Entry 8U1X (electron microscopy, 2.70 A resolution); this record covers chains A and C of the 3 polymer chains in the assembly.

== Chain A ==
Name: Serine/threonine-protein phosphatase 2A 65 kDa regulatory subunit A alpha isoform
From: Homo sapiens
UniProt: P30153 (2AAA_HUMAN); residues 1-589 here = UniProt positions 1-589
Amino-acid sequence (589 residues; each row starts with the number of its first residue):
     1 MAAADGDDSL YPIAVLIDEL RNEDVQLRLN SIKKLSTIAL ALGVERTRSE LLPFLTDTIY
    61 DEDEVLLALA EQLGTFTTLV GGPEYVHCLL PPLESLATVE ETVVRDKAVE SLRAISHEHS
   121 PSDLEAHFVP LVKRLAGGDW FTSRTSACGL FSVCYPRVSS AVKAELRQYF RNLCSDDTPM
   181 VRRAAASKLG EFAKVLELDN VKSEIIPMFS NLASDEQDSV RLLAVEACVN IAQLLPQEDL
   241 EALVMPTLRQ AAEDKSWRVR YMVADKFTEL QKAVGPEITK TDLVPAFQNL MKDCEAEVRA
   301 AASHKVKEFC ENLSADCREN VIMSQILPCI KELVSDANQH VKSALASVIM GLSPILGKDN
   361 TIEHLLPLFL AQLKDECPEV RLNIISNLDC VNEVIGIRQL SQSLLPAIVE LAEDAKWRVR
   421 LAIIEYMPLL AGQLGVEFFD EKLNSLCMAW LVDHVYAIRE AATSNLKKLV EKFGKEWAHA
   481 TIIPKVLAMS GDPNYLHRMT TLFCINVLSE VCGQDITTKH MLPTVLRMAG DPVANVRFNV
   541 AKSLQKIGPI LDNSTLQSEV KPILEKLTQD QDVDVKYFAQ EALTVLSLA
Disordered / not traced: 1-10
UniProt features mapped onto this chain:
  - modified residue: A2 (N-acetylalanine), K280 (N6-acetyllysine)

== Chain C ==
Name: Serine/threonine-protein phosphatase 2A catalytic subunit alpha isoform
From: Homo sapiens
Notes: EC 3.1.3.16
UniProt: P67775 (PP2AA_HUMAN); residue numbers follow UniProt; this construct covers 1-309
Amino-acid sequence (309 residues; numbered 1 to 309; the number before each row is that of its first residue):
     1 MDEKVFTKEL DQWIEQLNEC KQLSESQVKS LCEKAKEILT KESNVQEVRC PVTVCGDVHG
    61 QFHDLMELFR IGGKSPDTNY LFMGDYVDRG YYSVETVTLL VALKVRYRER ITILRGNHES
   121 RQITQVYGFY DECLRKYGNA NVWKYFTDLF DYLPLTALVD GQIFCLHGGL SPSIDTLDHI
   181 RALDRLQEVP HEGPMCDLLW SDPDDRGGWG ISPRGAGYTF GQDISETFNH ANGLTLVSRA
   241 HQLVMEGYNW CHDRNVVTIF SAPNYCYRCG NQAAIMELDD TLKYSFLQFD PAPRRGEPHV
   301 TRRTPDYFL
Disordered / not traced: 1
UniProt features mapped onto this chain:
  - active site: H118 (Proton donor)
  - binding site (Mn(2+)): D57, H59, D85, N117, H167, H241
  - binding site (Zn(2+)): D57, H59, D85
  - binding site (Fe(3+)): D85, N117, H167, H241
  - modified residue: Y307 (Phosphotyrosine), L309 (Leucine methyl ester)
Metal / ion sites: Mn2+ site 1: D57, D85; Mn2+ site 2: D85, N117, H167, H241

== How chain A and chain C interact ==
Residue-residue contacts (53):
  D63(A) - Y307(C)  hydrogen bond
  D63(A) - F308(C)
  E64(A) - F308(C)
  E64(A) - L309(C)  hydrogen bond (side chain-backbone)
  E101(A) - R302(C)  salt bridge
  E101(A) - Y307(C)  hydrogen bond
  T102(A) - R302(C)
  V103(A) - R302(C)
  V103(A) - F308(C)  hydrophobic
  K416(A) - D290(C)  salt bridge
  W417(A) - E67(C)  hydrogen bond
  W417(A) - I71(C)
  R418(A) - E67(C)  salt bridge
  R418(A) - R70(C)
  R418(A) - P293(C)
  H454(A) - I71(C)
  H454(A) - L287(C)
  V455(A) - R70(C)
  V455(A) - I71(C)  hydrophobic
  Y456(A) - R70(C)
  Y456(A) - I71(C)  hydrogen bond (backbone-backbone)
  Y456(A) - G73(C)
  Y456(A) - K74(C)  hydrogen bond
  A457(A) - R70(C)  hydrogen bond (backbone-backbone)
  E460(A) - K74(C)  salt bridge
  P493(A) - D280(C)
  N494(A) - D279(C)
  Y495(A) - P51(C)  hydrophobic
  Y495(A) - D77(C)
  Y495(A) - T78(C)
  Y495(A) - N79(C)  hydrogen bond (side chain-backbone)
  Y495(A) - D280(C)
  L496(A) - T78(C)
  L496(A) - E277(C)
  R498(A) - D280(C)  salt bridge
  M499(A) - D77(C)
  V533(A) - P51(C)  hydrophobic
  V533(A) - D280(C)
  A534(A) - R110(C)
  N535(A) - P76(C)  hydrogen bond (side chain-backbone)
  N535(A) - D77(C)  hydrogen bond (side chain-backbone)
  N535(A) - N79(C)  hydrogen bond
  N535(A) - R110(C)
  F538(A) - P76(C)
  F538(A) - R110(C)
  N539(A) - D77(C)  hydrogen bond
  D572(A) - R110(C)  salt bridge
  V573(A) - E109(C)
  D574(A) - Y107(C)
  D574(A) - R110(C)  salt bridge
  Y577(A) - K4(C)
  Y577(A) - K8(C)
  Y577(A) - R106(C)
Other interface residues (no listed pair), chain A (33 interface residues in all): Q26, L67, F503, K542, E581
Other interface residues (no listed pair), chain C (29 interface residues in all): T7, F69, G72

== Summary ==
The interface between chain A and chain C involves 33 residues on one side and 29 on the other; the contacts
include 12 hydrogen bonds and 7 salt bridges. Polar pairs include E101(A)-R302(C), K416(A)-D290(C) and
R418(A)-E67(C).
Here chain A is Serine/threonine-protein phosphatase 2A 65 kDa regulatory subunit A alpha isoform and chain C
is Serine/threonine-protein phosphatase 2A catalytic subunit alpha isoform, both from Homo sapiens. Entry 8U1X
(The structure of the PP2A-B56Delta holoenzyme mutant - E197K) was determined by electron microscopy (same
publication as 8U89).
